7QCD - chains A and C of the 6 polymer chains in the assembly; structure by electron microscopy, 8.00 A resolution (low resolution: residue-level contacts below are approximate; hydrogen-bond / salt-bridge calls are withheld).

[Chain A]
Name: Structural maintenance of chromosomes protein 5
Organism: Saccharomyces cerevisiae (strain ATCC 204508 / S288c)
UniProt: Q08204 (SMC5_YEAST); residues 1-1093 here = UniProt positions 1-1093
Chain sequence (1093 residues; row label = number of the first residue in the row):
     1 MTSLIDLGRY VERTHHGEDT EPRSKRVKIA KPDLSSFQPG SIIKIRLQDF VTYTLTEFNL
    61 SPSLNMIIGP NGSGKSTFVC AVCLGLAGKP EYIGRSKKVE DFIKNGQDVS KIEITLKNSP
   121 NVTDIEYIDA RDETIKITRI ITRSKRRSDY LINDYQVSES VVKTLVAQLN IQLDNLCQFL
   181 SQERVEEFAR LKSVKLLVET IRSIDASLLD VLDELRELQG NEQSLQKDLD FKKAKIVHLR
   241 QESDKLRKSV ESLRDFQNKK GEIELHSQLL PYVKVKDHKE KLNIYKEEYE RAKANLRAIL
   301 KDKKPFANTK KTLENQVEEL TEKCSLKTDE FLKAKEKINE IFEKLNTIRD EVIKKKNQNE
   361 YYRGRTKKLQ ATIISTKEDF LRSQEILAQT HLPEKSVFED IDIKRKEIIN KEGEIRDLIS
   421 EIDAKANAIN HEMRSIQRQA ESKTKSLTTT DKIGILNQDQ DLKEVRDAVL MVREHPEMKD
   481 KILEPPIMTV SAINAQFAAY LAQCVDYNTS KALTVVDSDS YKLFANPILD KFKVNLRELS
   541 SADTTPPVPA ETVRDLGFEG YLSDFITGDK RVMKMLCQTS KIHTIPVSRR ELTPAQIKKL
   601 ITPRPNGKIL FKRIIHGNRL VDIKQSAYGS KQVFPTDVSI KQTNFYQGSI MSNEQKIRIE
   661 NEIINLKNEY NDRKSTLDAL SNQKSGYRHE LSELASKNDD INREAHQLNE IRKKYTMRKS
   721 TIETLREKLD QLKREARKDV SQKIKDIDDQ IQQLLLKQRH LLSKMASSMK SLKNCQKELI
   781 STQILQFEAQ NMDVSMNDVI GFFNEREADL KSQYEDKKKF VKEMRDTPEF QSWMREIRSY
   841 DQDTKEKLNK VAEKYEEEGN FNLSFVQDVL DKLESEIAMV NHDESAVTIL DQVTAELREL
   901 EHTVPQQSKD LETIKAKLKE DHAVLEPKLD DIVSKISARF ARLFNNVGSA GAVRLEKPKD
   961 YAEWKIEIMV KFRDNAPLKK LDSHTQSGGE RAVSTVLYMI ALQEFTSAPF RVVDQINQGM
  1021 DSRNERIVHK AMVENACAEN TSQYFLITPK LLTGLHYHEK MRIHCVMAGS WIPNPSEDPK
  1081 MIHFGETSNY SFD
Unresolved in the structure: 1-34, 370-371, 391-393, 883, 1069-1093
Construct notes: engineered mutation Gln1015 (Glu in Q08204)
From the paper describing this entry:
  - mutagenesis - Y961A/W964A: unchanged growth
  - mutagenesis - F972A/L978D/L981N: abolished growth
  - post-translational modification sites: Lys311 (citing earlier work)

[Chain C]
Name: E3 SUMO-protein ligase MMS21
Organism: Saccharomyces cerevisiae (strain ATCC 204508 / S288c)
Notes: EC 2.3.2.-
UniProt: P38632 (NSE2_YEAST); residues 2-267 here = UniProt positions 2-267
Chain sequence (281 residues; row label = number of the first residue in the row; numbers below 1 keep their minus sign (Met-13 is residue -13)):
   -13 MGSYPYDVPD YAGSGALNDN PIPKSVPLHP KSGKYFHNLH ARDLSNIYQQ CYKQIDETIN
    47 QLVDSTSPST IGIEEQVADI TSTYKLLSTY ESESNSFDEH IKDLKKNFKQ SSDACPQIDL
   107 STWDKYRTGE LTAPKLSELY LNMPTPEPAT MVNNTDTLKI LKVLPYIWND PTCVIPDLQN
   167 PADEDDLQIE GGKIELTCPI TCKPYEAPLI SRKCNHVFDR DGIQNYLQGY TTRDCPQAAC
   227 SQVVSMRDFV RDPIMELRCK IAKMKESQEQ DKRSSQAIDV L
Unresolved in the structure: -13 to 0
Construct notes: initiating methionine (-13); expression tag (-12 to 1)
Bound ions: Zn2+: Ser197, Cys200
Swiss-Prot annotation at these positions:
  - zinc finger: Asp169 to Gln256 (SP-RING-type)
  - binding site (Zn(2+)): Cys200, His202, Cys221, Cys226

[Chain A / chain C interface]
Residue-residue contacts (173; chain A residue first):
  Pro305(A) with Pro7(C)
  Phe306(A) with Pro7(C); Leu106(C); Trp109(C); Asp110(C)
  Thr309(A) with Asn6(C); Pro7(C); Ile8(C)
  Leu313(A) with Ile8(C)
  Gln316(A) with Ile8(C)
  Phe331(A) with Arg28(C); Leu30(C)
  Leu332(A) with Arg28(C)
  Lys335(A) with Arg28(C); Ile33(C)
  Ile338(A) with Cys37(C)
  Asn339(A) with Gln36(C)
  Phe342(A) with Gln36(C); Cys37(C); Gln40(C)
  Leu345(A) with Gln40(C); Thr44(C); Gln47(C)
  Asn346(A) with Gln40(C); Glu43(C)
  Ile348(A) with Gln47(C)
  Arg349(A) with Gln40(C); Glu43(C); Thr44(C); Gln47(C)
  Val352(A) with Gln47(C); Asp50(C); Ser51(C)
  Lys356(A) with Asp50(C); Ser51(C)
  Asn359(A) with Asp257(C)
  Tyr362(A) with Asp257(C); Ser260(C)
  Arg365(A) with Lys258(C); Ser261(C); Gln262(C); Asp265(C)
  Thr366(A) with Asp257(C); Ser260(C); Ser261(C); Ile264(C)
  Leu369(A) with Ile264(C); Asp265(C)
  Thr372(A) with Asp265(C); Leu267(C)
  Ile373(A) with Asp265(C); Val266(C); Leu267(C)
  Ile374(A) with Leu267(C)
  Lys377(A) with Val266(C); Leu267(C)
  Lys733(A) with Asp265(C)
  Arg737(A) with Gln262(C); Asp265(C)
  Val740(A) with Lys258(C)
  Ser741(A) with Lys258(C)
  Ile744(A) with Gln254(C); Lys258(C)
  Lys745(A) with Ser55(C); Gln254(C); Lys258(C)
  Asp748(A) with Ser53(C); Ser55(C); Thr56(C); Gln254(C)
  Ile751(A) with Ser51(C); Thr52(C)
  Gln752(A) with Thr52(C); Ser53(C); Thr56(C); Ile59(C); Gln62(C)
  Leu755(A) with Leu48(C); Ser51(C); Thr52(C); Gln62(C)
  Leu756(A) with Gln62(C)
  Gln758(A) with Thr44(C); Gln47(C); Leu48(C); Ile66(C)
  Arg759(A) with Glu61(C); Gln62(C); Asp65(C); Ile66(C)
  Leu762(A) with Ile41(C); Ile66(C); Thr69(C)
  Ser763(A) with Thr69(C)
  Met765(A) with Cys37(C); Thr69(C); Leu73(C)
  Ala766(A) with Thr69(C); Leu72(C); Tyr76(C)
  Met769(A) with Ile33(C); Tyr34(C); Cys37(C); Leu73(C); Tyr76(C)
  Lys770(A) with Tyr76(C)
  Leu772(A) with Leu30(C); Ile33(C)
  Lys773(A) with Tyr34(C); Tyr76(C); Glu79(C); Ser80(C); Phe83(C); Pro132(C)
  Gln776(A) with Ala27(C); Leu30(C); Ser80(C); Phe83(C)
  Lys777(A) with Phe83(C); Tyr126(C); Met129(C); Pro132(C)
  Ile780(A) with Leu25(C); His26(C); Phe83(C); Tyr126(C)
  Ser781(A) with Tyr126(C)
  Gln783(A) with Leu25(C)
  Ile784(A) with Leu25(C); Leu122(C); Ser123(C); Tyr126(C)
  Leu785(A) with Ser123(C)
  Phe787(A) with Leu14(C); Ser18(C); Phe22(C); Leu25(C); Phe94(C); Leu122(C)
  Glu788(A) with Val12(C); Lys121(C); Leu122(C)
  Gln790(A) with Ser18(C); Tyr21(C)
  Asn791(A) with Val12(C); Pro13(C); Leu14(C); His15(C); Ser18(C)
  Met792(A) with Ile8(C); Pro9(C); Val12(C); Trp109(C)
  Val794(A) with His15(C); Lys17(C); Ser18(C)
  Ser795(A) with His15(C); Ile104(C); Trp109(C)
  Met796(A) with Pro7(C); Trp109(C)
  Asp798(A) with His15(C); Lys17(C)
  Val799(A) with Ile104(C); Asp105(C); Leu106(C); Trp109(C)
  Phe802(A) with Ile104(C); Asp105(C); Leu106(C)
  Phe803(A) with Leu106(C)
  Arg806(A) with Leu106(C); Ser107(C)
Other interface residues (no listed pair), chain A (68 interface residues in all): Thr312
Other interface residues (no listed pair), chain C (72 interface residues in all): Asp5, Gly58, Arg113, Gln256

[Summary]
Chain A and chain C form an interface of 68 and 72 residues respectively. Ser197(C) and Cys200(C) form the
Zn2+ site. UniProt lists 4 Zn2+-binding residues on chain C. The paper reports that F972A/L978D/L981N of chain
A abolish growth; a modification site at Lys311(A).
Chain A is Structural maintenance of chromosomes protein 5 and chain C is E3 SUMO-protein ligase MMS21, both
from Saccharomyces cerevisiae (strain ATCC 204508 / S288c); the structure, CryoEM structure of the
Smc5/6-holocomplex (composite structure), was determined by electron microscopy.
